8TRH - chains 3 and Q of the 26 polymer chains in the assembly; structure by electron microscopy, 3.70 A resolution.

== Chain 3 ==
Protein: Mediator of RNA polymerase II transcription subunit 30
From: Homo sapiens
UniProt: Q96HR3 (MED30_HUMAN); residue numbers follow UniProt; this construct covers 1-178
Amino-acid sequence (178 residues; numbered 1 to 178; the number before each row is that of its first residue):
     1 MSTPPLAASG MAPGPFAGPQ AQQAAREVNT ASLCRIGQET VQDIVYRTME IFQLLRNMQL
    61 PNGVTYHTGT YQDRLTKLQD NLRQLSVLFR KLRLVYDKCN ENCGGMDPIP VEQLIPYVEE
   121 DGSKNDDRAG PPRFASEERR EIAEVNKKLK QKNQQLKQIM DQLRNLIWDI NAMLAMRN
Unresolved in the structure: 1-28, 61-68, 103-106, 120-135
Curated features (UniProtKB/Swiss-Prot):
  - modified residue: Ser2 (N-acetylserine)

== Chain Q ==
Protein: Mediator of RNA polymerase II transcription subunit 17
From: Homo sapiens
UniProt: Q9NVC6 (MED17_HUMAN); residue numbers follow UniProt; this construct covers 1-651
Amino-acid sequence (651 residues; numbered 1 to 651; the number before each row is that of its first residue):
     1 MSGVRAVRIS IESACEKQVH EVGLDGTETY LPPLSMSQNL ARLAQRIDFS QGSGSEEEEA
    61 AGTEGDAQEW PGAGSSADQD DEEGVVKFQP SLWPWDSVRN NLRSALTEMC VLYDVLSIVR
   121 DKKFMTLDPV SQDALPPKQN PQTLQLISKK KSLAGAAQIL LKGAERLTKS VTENQENKLQ
   181 RDFNSELLRL RQHWKLRKVG DKILGDLSYR SAGSLFPHHG TFEVIKNTDL DLDKKIPEDY
   241 CPLDVQIPSD LEGSAYIKVS IQKQAPDIGD LGTVNLFKRP LPKSKPGSPH WQTKLEAAQN
   301 VLLCKEIFAQ LSREAVQIKS QVPHIVVKNQ IISQPFPSLQ LSISLCHSSN DKKSQKFATE
   361 KQCPEDHLYV LEHNLHLLIR EFHKQTLSSI MMPHPASAPF GHKRMRLSGP QAFDKNEINS
   421 LQSSEGLLEK IIKQAKHIFL RSRAAATIDS LASRIEDPQI QAHWSNINDV YESSVKVLIT
   481 SQGYEQICKS IQLQLNIGVE QIRVVHRDGR VITLSYQEQE LQDFLLSQMS QHQVHAVQQL
   541 AKVMGWQVLS FSNHVGLGPI ESIGNASAIT VASPSGDYAI SVRNGPESGS KIMVQFPRNQ
   601 CKDLPKSDVL QDNKWSHLRG PFKEVQWNKM EGRNFVYKME LLMSALSPCL L
Unresolved in the structure: 1-5, 48-91, 173-181, 228-241, 277-286, 353-365
Curated features (UniProtKB/Swiss-Prot):
  - natural variant: Leu371 (L371P: In MCPHSBA)

== Chain 3 / chain Q interface ==
Pairs across the interface (30):
  Asp107(3) with Leu651(Q)
  Val111(3) with Ala645(Q)
  Glu112(3) with Phe596(Q); Leu646(Q)
  Ile115(3) with Leu642(Q), hydrophobic; Ala645(Q), hydrophobic
  Pro116(3) with Val625(Q); Gln626(Q); Lys629(Q)
  Tyr117(3) with Val594(Q), hydrophobic; Phe596(Q); Lys623(Q); Glu624(Q); Gln626(Q)
  Val118(3) with Glu624(Q)
  Lys157(3) with Asp449(Q), salt bridge
  Arg164(3) with Trp464(Q)
  Trp168(3) with Arg441(Q); Trp464(Q), hydrophobic; Asn468(Q)
  Asp169(3) with Val370(Q)
  Asn171(3) with Asn466(Q)
  Ala172(3) with Val370(Q), hydrophobic
  Met173(3) with Tyr369(Q), hydrophobic; Val370(Q), hydrophobic; His373(Q)
  Met176(3) with Asn374(Q); Leu377(Q); Leu378(Q), hydrophobic
  Asn178(3) with Glu381(Q)
Interface residues without a listed pair, chain 3 (20 interface residues in all): Arg35, Ile167, Ala175, Arg177
Interface residues without a listed pair, chain Q (29 interface residues in all): Gln434, Ala445, Val470, Met630, Tyr637, Ser647

== Overview ==
The interface between chain 3 and chain Q involves 20 residues on one side and 29 on the other; the contacts
include 1 salt bridge. Its one salt-bridged contact is Lys157(3)-Asp449(Q).
Chain 3 is Mediator of RNA polymerase II transcription subunit 30 and chain Q is Mediator of RNA polymerase II
transcription subunit 17, both from Homo sapiens; the structure, The IDRc bound human core Mediator complex,
was determined by electron microscopy (same publication as 8TQ2, 8TQC and 8TQW).
